PDB entry 3KOV | X-ray diffraction, 2.90 A resolution | chains A and B of the 4 polymer chains in the assembly

== Chain A (and B) ==
Name: Myocyte-specific enhancer factor 2A
Organism: Homo sapiens
Notes: chain B of this document is another copy of the same molecule, construct and numbering; everything in this record applies to it too
UniProtKB: Q02078 (MEF2A_HUMAN); numbering as in UniProt (aligned over 2-91)
Amino-acid sequence (90 residues; each row starts with the number of its first residue):
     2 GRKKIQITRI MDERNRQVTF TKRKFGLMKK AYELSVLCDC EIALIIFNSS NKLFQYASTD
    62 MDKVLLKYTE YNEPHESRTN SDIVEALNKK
What the authors report for this chain:
  - self-association interface (contacts with another copy of this molecule); pairs are residue here / residue on that copy: Lys25-Glu77 (salt bridge), Glu34-Arg24, Phe55-Glu77, Gln56-Ser78 (hydrogen bond), Ser59-Thr80, His76-Leu54, His76-Gln56, Asn81-Ser59, Phe26, Met29, Lys30, Tyr33, Ile84, Val85, Leu88
  - binding site for the 13-nt DNA strand: Gly2, Arg3, Lys5, Ile6, Lys23, Arg24, Lys31
  - binding site for the 13-nt DNA strand: Lys4, Lys30
  - contacts within the chain: Lys30-Glu34, Lys31-Glu34, Tyr72-His76
  - specificity-determining residues: Lys23
  - conformationally variable residues (side-chain flip): Asp63, His76

== Interface between chain A and chain B ==
Pairs across the interface (140; chain A residue first):
  Ile8(A) with Glu34(B); Val37(B), hydrophobic; Leu38(B), hydrophobic
  Thr9(A) with Val37(B); Leu38(B)
  Arg10(A) with Val37(B); Leu38(B); Asp40(B), salt bridge
  Ile11(A) with Leu38(B), hydrogen bond (backbone-backbone)
  Arg17(A) with Cys39(B)
  Phe21(A) with Cys39(B), hydrophobic; Cys41(B), hydrophobic
  Arg24(A) with Glu34(B), salt bridge; Leu38(B)
  Lys25(A) with Leu35(B); Glu77(B), salt bridge
  Phe26(A) with Lys91(B)
  Leu28(A) with Leu28(B), hydrophobic; Lys31(B); Ala32(B), hydrophobic; Leu35(B), hydrophobic
  Met29(A) with Glu77(B); Arg79(B)
  Lys31(A) with Leu28(B)
  Ala32(A) with Leu28(B), hydrophobic
  Tyr33(A) with Ile8(B); Asn81(B); Ile84(B), hydrophobic; Val85(B); Leu88(B), hydrophobic
  Glu34(A) with Ile8(B); Arg24(B), salt bridge
  Leu35(A) with Lys25(B); Leu28(B), hydrophobic
  Ser36(A) with Asn81(B), hydrogen bond
  Val37(A) with Ile8(B), hydrophobic; Thr9(B); Arg10(B)
  Leu38(A) with Gln7(B); Ile8(B), hydrophobic; Thr9(B); Arg10(B); Ile11(B), hydrogen bond (backbone-backbone); Arg24(B)
  Cys39(A) with Arg17(B); Phe21(B); Ser50(B)
  Asp40(A) with Arg10(B), salt bridge; Ser50(B)
  Cys41(A) with Phe21(B), hydrophobic; Phe48(B); Asn49(B)
  Glu42(A) with Ile46(B); Ile47(B); Phe48(B), hydrogen bond (backbone-backbone)
  Ile43(A) with Leu45(B), hydrophobic; Ile46(B)
  Ala44(A) with Ala44(B); Leu45(B); Ile46(B), hydrogen bond (backbone-backbone)
  Leu45(A) with Ile43(B), hydrophobic; Ala44(B)
  Ile46(A) with Glu42(B); Ile43(B); Ala44(B), hydrogen bond (backbone-backbone); Val65(B), hydrophobic; Leu66(B), hydrophobic; Tyr69(B), hydrophobic
  Ile47(A) with Glu42(B)
  Phe48(A) with Cys41(B); Glu42(B), hydrogen bond (backbone-backbone); Lys68(B); Tyr69(B); Tyr72(B), hydrophobic
  Asn49(A) with Cys41(B)
  Ser50(A) with Cys39(B); Asp40(B)
  Asn52(A) with Lys68(B), hydrogen bond; Tyr72(B)
  Lys53(A) with Tyr72(B)
  Leu54(A) with Tyr72(B), hydrogen bond (backbone-side chain); His76(B); Glu77(B)
  Phe55(A) with Glu77(B)
  Gln56(A) with Tyr69(B); His76(B); Glu77(B), hydrogen bond (backbone-backbone); Ser78(B), hydrogen bond; Arg79(B), hydrogen bond (backbone-backbone)
  Tyr57(A) with Arg79(B); Asn81(B), hydrogen bond
  Ala58(A) with Arg79(B), hydrogen bond (backbone-backbone); Thr80(B), hydrogen bond (backbone-side chain); Asn81(B)
  Ser59(A) with Thr80(B); Asn81(B), hydrogen bond (backbone-side chain)
  Thr60(A) with Thr80(B), hydrogen bond (backbone-side chain)
  Met62(A) with Tyr69(B)
  Asp63(A) with Tyr69(B), hydrogen bond
  Val65(A) with Ile46(B), hydrophobic; Phe48(B)
  Leu66(A) with Ile46(B), hydrophobic; Tyr69(B), hydrophobic
  Lys68(A) with Phe48(B); Asn52(B), hydrogen bond
  Tyr69(A) with Ile46(B), hydrophobic; Phe48(B); Leu54(B), hydrophobic; Gln56(B), hydrogen bond; Met62(B); Asp63(B), hydrogen bond; Leu66(B), hydrophobic
  Tyr72(A) with Phe48(B), hydrophobic; Asn52(B); Lys53(B); Leu54(B), hydrogen bond (side chain-backbone)
  His76(A) with Leu54(B); Gln56(B)
  Glu77(A) with Lys25(B), salt bridge; Met29(B); Leu54(B); Phe55(B); Gln56(B), hydrogen bond (backbone-backbone)
  Ser78(A) with Gln56(B), hydrogen bond
  Arg79(A) with Met29(B); Gln56(B), hydrogen bond (backbone-backbone); Tyr57(B); Ala58(B), hydrogen bond (backbone-backbone)
  Thr80(A) with Ala58(B), hydrogen bond (side chain-backbone); Thr60(B)
  Asn81(A) with Tyr33(B); Ser36(B), hydrogen bond; Val37(B); Tyr57(B), hydrogen bond; Ala58(B); Ser59(B)
  Ile84(A) with Tyr33(B), hydrophobic
  Val85(A) with Tyr33(B)
  Leu88(A) with Tyr33(B), hydrophobic
  Lys91(A) with Phe26(B)
Interface residues without a listed pair, chain A (60 interface residues in all): Gln7, Thr20, Lys30
Interface residues without a listed pair, chain B (60 interface residues in all): Thr20, Lys30

== Summary ==
Chain A and chain B each contribute 60 residues to their interface, with 29 hydrogen bonds and 6 salt bridges.
Polar contacts include Arg10(A)-Asp40(B), Arg24(A)-Glu34(B) and Lys25(A)-Glu77(B). From the paper: a binding
site for the 13-nt DNA strand at Gly2(A), Arg3(A) and Lys5(A) among others; the specificity determinant
Lys23(A).
Chain A and chain B are both Myocyte-specific enhancer factor 2A (Homo sapiens); the structure, Structure of
MEF2A bound to DNA reveals a completely folded MADS-box/MEF2 domain that recognizes DNA and ..., was
determined by X-ray diffraction.
